7ZS9 - chains N and d of the 38 polymer chains in the assembly; structure by electron microscopy, 3.10 A resolution.

== Chain N ==
Molecule: Non-template DNA
Sequence (209 nucleotides; numbered -73 to 135; the number before each row is that of its first residue; numbers below 1 keep their minus sign (DA-73 is residue -73)):
   -73 AGCACGCTGTGTATATAATAGCTATGGAACGTTCGATTCACCTCCGATGT
   -23 GTGTTGTACATACATAAAAATATCATAGCTCTTCTGCGCTGTGTTGGTCG
    27 TAGACAGCTCTAGCACCGCTTAAACGCACGTACGCGCTGTCCCCCGCGTT
    77 TTAACCGCCAAGGGGATTACTCCCTAGTCTCCAGGCACGTGTCAGATATA
   127 TACATCGAT

== Chain d ==
Name: Histone H2B 1.1
Source organism: Xenopus laevis
UniProtKB: P02281 (H2B11_XENLA); residues -2 to 122 here correspond to UniProt positions 2-126 (UniProt number = residue number + 4)
Sequence (125 residues; numbered -2 to 122; the number before each row is that of its first residue; numbers below 1 keep their minus sign (Pro-2 is residue -2)):
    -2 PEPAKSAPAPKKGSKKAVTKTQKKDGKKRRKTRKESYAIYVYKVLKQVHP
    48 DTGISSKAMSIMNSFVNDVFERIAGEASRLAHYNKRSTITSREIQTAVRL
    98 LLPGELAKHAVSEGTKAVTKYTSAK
Disordered / not traced: -2 to 25
Sequence notes: conflict Thr29 (Ser33 in P02281)
UniProt features mapped onto this chain:
  - modified residue: Lys2 (N6-acetyllysine), Lys9 (N6-acetyllysine), Ser11 (Phosphoserine), Lys12 (N6-acetyllysine), Lys17 (N6-acetyllysine)
  - glycosylation: Ser109 (O-linked (GlcNAc) serine)
  - cross-link: Lys117 (Glycyl lysine isopeptide (Lys-Gly) (interchain with G-Cter in ubiquitin))

== How chain N and chain d interact ==
Contacting residue pairs (21):
  DT9(N) - Ile51(d)  sugar contact
  DT9(N) - Ser52(d)  phosphate contact
  DT9(N) - Ser53(d)  hydrogen bond to the phosphate
  DC10(N) - Tyr39(d)  hydrogen bond to the phosphate
  DC10(N) - Gly50(d)  phosphate contact
  DC10(N) - Ile51(d)  hydrogen bond to the phosphate
  DT11(N) - Tyr39(d)  phosphate contact
  DT21(N) - Lys122(d)  salt bridge to the phosphate
  DG22(N) - Lys122(d)  phosphate contact
  DA28(N) - Ser84(d)  hydrogen bond to the phosphate
  DG29(N) - Lys82(d)  phosphate contact
  DG29(N) - Arg83(d)  phosphate contact
  DG29(N) - Ser84(d)  hydrogen bond to the phosphate
  DG29(N) - Thr85(d)  hydrogen bond to the phosphate
  DA30(N) - Arg83(d)  salt bridge to the phosphate
  DG91(N) - Arg26(d)  base contact
  DA92(N) - Arg26(d)  hydrogen bond to the base
  DT93(N) - Arg27(d)  phosphate contact
  DT93(N) - Lys28(d)  phosphate contact
  DT93(N) - Thr29(d)  hydrogen bond to the phosphate
  DT94(N) - Arg27(d)  salt bridge to the phosphate
Interface residues without a listed pair, chain N (13 interface residues in all): DG14
Interface residues without a listed pair, chain d (16 interface residues in all): Arg30, Lys54

== Summary ==
13 residues of chain N and 16 residues of chain d are in contact, with 8 hydrogen bonds and 3 salt bridges.
Polar pairs include DA92(N)-Arg26(d), DT9(N)-Ser53(d) and DC10(N)-Tyr39(d).
Here chain N is Non-template DNA and chain d is Histone H2B 1.1 (Xenopus laevis). Entry 7ZS9 (Yeast RNA
polymerase II transcription pre-initiation complex with the +1 nucleosome (complex A)) was determined by
electron microscopy, deposited together with 7ZSA and 7ZSB.
